PDB entry 7KV9 | electron microscopy, 2.90 A resolution | chains a and b of the 6 polymer chains in the assembly

[Chain a (and b)]
Protein: Matrix protein M
Organism: Kunjin virus
Notes: chain b of this document is another copy of the same molecule, construct and numbering; everything in this record applies to it too
UniProtKB: A0A0A6ZKT6 (A0A0A6ZKT6_WNV); residues 1-75 here correspond to UniProt positions 62-136 (UniProt number = residue number + 61)
Amino-acid sequence (75 residues; row label = number of the first residue in the row):
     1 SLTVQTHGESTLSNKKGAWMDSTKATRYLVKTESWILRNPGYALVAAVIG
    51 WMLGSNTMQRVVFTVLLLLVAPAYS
Unresolved in the structure: 1-4
Sequence notes: conflict Thr-64 (Ala125 in A0A0A6ZKT6)

[Chain a / chain b interface]
Pairs across the interface (37):
  Gln-5(a) with Lys-31(b), hydrogen bond; Tyr-74(b)
  Tyr-28(a) with Tyr-74(b), hydrophobic; Ser-75(b)
  Thr-32(a) with Ser-75(b), hydrogen bond
  Trp-35(a) with Gln-5(b)
  Leu-53(a) with Met-58(b), hydrophobic; Gln-59(b), hydrogen bond (backbone-side chain)
  Ser-55(a) with Ser-55(b); Gln-59(b)
  Met-58(a) with Leu-53(b), hydrophobic
  Gln-59(a) with Leu-53(b), hydrogen bond (side chain-backbone); Ser-55(b); Gln-59(b); Phe-63(b)
  Val-62(a) with Phe-63(b), hydrophobic
  Phe-63(a) with Gln-59(b); Val-62(b), hydrophobic; Phe-63(b), hydrophobic
  Leu-66(a) with Phe-63(b), hydrophobic; Leu-66(b), hydrophobic; Leu-67(b), hydrophobic; Val-70(b), hydrophobic
  Leu-67(a) with Leu-66(b), hydrophobic
  Leu-69(a) with Val-70(b), hydrophobic; Ser-75(b)
  Val-70(a) with Leu-66(b); Val-70(b), hydrophobic
  Ala-73(a) with Ala-73(b), hydrophobic; Ser-75(b)
  Tyr-74(a) with Gln-5(b), hydrogen bond; Tyr-28(b), hydrophobic
  Ser-75(a) with Tyr-28(b), hydrogen bond (side chain-backbone); Leu-29(b); Thr-32(b), hydrogen bond (backbone-side chain); Leu-69(b); Ala-73(b)
Interface residues without a listed pair, chain a (20 interface residues in all): Lys-31, Ser-34, Gly-54
Interface residues without a listed pair, chain b (20 interface residues in all): Gly-54, Pro-72

[Summary]
The chain a/chain b interface involves 20 residues from each chain; the contacts include 7 hydrogen bonds.
Among the polar pairs are Gln-5(a)/Lys-31(b), Thr-32(a)/Ser-75(b) and Leu-53(a)/Gln-59(b).
Both chains are Matrix protein M (Kunjin virus). Entry 7KV9 (Chimeric flavivirus between Binjari virus and
West Nile (Kunjin) virus) was determined by electron microscopy (same publication as 7KV8, 7KVA and 7KVB).
